PDB entry 5NS4 | X-ray diffraction, 2.40 A resolution | chains A and C

# Chain A
Molecule: 50S ribosomal protein L5
Source organism: Thermus thermophilus
Reference sequence: P41201 (RL5_THETH); numbering as in UniProt (aligned over 4-181)
Amino-acid sequence (178 residues; numbered 4 to 181; the number before each row is that of its first residue):
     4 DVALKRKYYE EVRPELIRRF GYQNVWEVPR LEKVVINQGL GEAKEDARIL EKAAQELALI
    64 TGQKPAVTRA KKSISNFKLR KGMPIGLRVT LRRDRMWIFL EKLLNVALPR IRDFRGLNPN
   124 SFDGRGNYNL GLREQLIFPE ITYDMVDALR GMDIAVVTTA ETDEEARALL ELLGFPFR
Unresolved in the structure: 44-51, 74-84, 113-118, 139-153
Bound ions: Mg2+: Arg128, Asn130, Thr161, Ala163

# Chain C
Molecule: 33-nt RNA strand
Source organism: Thermus thermophilus
Sequence (33 nucleotides; row label = number of the first residue in the row):
    26 UGCACCUGAC CCCAUGCCGA ACUCAGAAGU GCA
Unresolved in the structure: 53
Bound ions: Mg2+: C35, C36
What the authors report for this chain:
  - binding site for the ligand 96T: U26, A58
  - contacts within the chain: C38-G44, A39-A46, G44-C47

# Chain A / chain C interface
Pairs across the interface - 26 pairs, chain A then chain C:
  Lys36(A) - C30(C)  salt bridge to the phosphate
  Val38(A) - A29(C)  sugar contact
  Asn40(A) - G27(C)  hydrogen bond to the sugar
  Asn40(A) - C28(C)  sugar contact
  Ile88(A) - G27(C)  sugar contact
  Arg91(A) - C28(C)  phosphate contact
  Arg91(A) - A29(C)  salt bridge to the phosphate
  Ser124(A) - G56(C)  hydrogen bond to the sugar
  Ser124(A) - C57(C)  sugar contact
  Phe125(A) - G56(C)  sugar contact
  Asp126(A) - C30(C)  hydrogen bond to the sugar
  Asp126(A) - U55(C)  hydrogen bond to the sugar
  Asp126(A) - G56(C)  sugar contact
  Arg128(A) - C30(C)  sugar contact
  Arg128(A) - C31(C)  sugar contact
  Asn130(A) - C30(C)  sugar contact
  Asn132(A) - G56(C)  hydrogen bond to the sugar
  Asn132(A) - C57(C)  sugar contact
  Leu133(A) - C57(C)  sugar contact
  Gly134(A) - C57(C)  hydrogen bond to the sugar
  Gly134(A) - A58(C)  sugar contact
  Arg136(A) - A58(C)  hydrogen bond to the sugar
  Asp156(A) - G27(C)  hydrogen bond to the base
  Asp156(A) - A58(C)  sugar contact
  Ala158(A) - A29(C)  sugar contact
  Val160(A) - A29(C)  sugar contact
Also at the interface, not in a pair above, chain A (20 interface residues in all): Thr71, Asn123, Gly127

# In short
20 residues of chain A and 9 residues of chain C are in contact, with 8 hydrogen bonds and 2 salt bridges.
Among the polar pairs are Asp156(A)-G27(C), Asn40(A)-G27(C) and Ser124(A)-G56(C). The paper reports a binding
site for the ligand 96T at U26(C) and A58(C); contacts within the chain involving C38(C), G44(C) and A39(C)
among others.
Chain A is 50S ribosomal protein L5 and chain C is a 33-nt RNA strand, both from Thermus thermophilus; the
structure, Crystal structures of Cy3 cyanine fluorophores stacked onto the end of double-stranded RNA, was
determined by X-ray diffraction, deposited together with 5NS3.
